Entry 6Q8Q (X-ray diffraction, 2.00 A resolution); this record covers chains A and B.

Chain A:
Name: Insulin
Source organism: Bos taurus
UniProt: P01317 (INS_BOVIN); residues 1-21 here correspond to UniProt positions 85-105 (UniProt number = residue number + 84)
Amino-acid sequence (21 residues; each row starts with the number of its first residue):
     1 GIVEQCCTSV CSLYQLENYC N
Construct notes: conflict Thr8 (Ala92 in P01317)
Cystine bridges: Cys6-Cys11

Chain B:
Name: Insulin
Source organism: Bos taurus
UniProt: P01317 (INS_BOVIN); residues 1-30 here correspond to UniProt positions 25-54 (UniProt number = residue number + 24)
Amino-acid sequence (30 residues; row label = number of the first residue in the row):
     1 FVNQHLCGSH LVEALYLVCG ERGFFYTPKA
Small-molecule neighbours: argon (AR): Val12, Glu13, Tyr16

Chain A / chain B interface:
Contacting residue pairs (38; chain A residue first):
  Gly1(A) - Ala30(B)
  Ile2(A) - Leu15(B)  hydrophobic
  Val3(A) - Pro28(B)  hydrophobic
  Cys6(A) - Gln4(B)
  Cys6(A) - His5(B)
  Cys6(A) - Leu6(B)  hydrogen bond (backbone-backbone)
  Cys6(A) - Leu11(B)  hydrophobic
  Cys7(A) - His5(B)
  Cys7(A) - Leu6(B)  hydrogen bond (backbone-backbone)
  Cys7(A) - Cys7(B)  disulfide
  Thr8(A) - His5(B)
  Ser9(A) - His5(B)
  Val10(A) - Asn3(B)
  Val10(A) - Gln4(B)
  Val10(A) - His5(B)
  Cys11(A) - Val2(B)
  Cys11(A) - Asn3(B)
  Cys11(A) - Gln4(B)  hydrogen bond (backbone-backbone)
  Ser12(A) - Val2(B)
  Ser12(A) - Asn3(B)
  Leu13(A) - Val2(B)
  Leu13(A) - Val18(B)  hydrophobic
  Leu16(A) - Val2(B)  hydrophobic
  Leu16(A) - Leu11(B)  hydrophobic
  Leu16(A) - Leu15(B)
  Glu17(A) - Val18(B)
  Glu17(A) - Arg22(B)  salt bridge
  Tyr19(A) - Leu15(B)  hydrophobic
  Tyr19(A) - Phe24(B)
  Tyr19(A) - Phe25(B)  hydrogen bond (backbone-backbone)
  Cys20(A) - Cys19(B)  disulfide
  Cys20(A) - Arg22(B)
  Cys20(A) - Gly23(B)
  Cys20(A) - Phe24(B)  hydrophobic
  Asn21(A) - Arg22(B)
  Asn21(A) - Gly23(B)  hydrogen bond (backbone-backbone)
  Asn21(A) - Phe24(B)  hydrogen bond (side chain-backbone)
  Asn21(A) - Phe25(B)
Interface residues without a listed pair, chain A (17 interface residues in all): Asn18
Interface residues without a listed pair, chain B (19 interface residues in all): Ala14, Tyr26, Thr27
Cross-chain cystine bridges: Cys7(A)-Cys7(B), Cys20(A)-Cys19(B)

In short:
17 residues of chain A and 19 residues of chain B are in contact; the contacts include 2 disulfide bonds, 6
hydrogen bonds and 1 salt bridge. Polar pairs include Glu17(A)-Arg22(B), Asn21(A)-Phe24(B) and
Cys6(A)-Leu6(B). Ligands of chain B: argon.
Here chain A is Insulin and chain B is Insulin, both from Bos taurus. Entry 6Q8Q (Bovine Insulin under 2 kbar
of argon) was determined by X-ray diffraction.
